5K2J - chains A and B; structure by X-ray diffraction, 1.91 A resolution.

[Chain A (and B)]
Protein: 1-Cys peroxiredoxin
Source organism: Vibrio vulnificus MO6-24/O
Notes: engineered mutation(s): C48D, C73S; chain B of this document is another copy of the same molecule, construct and numbering; everything in this record applies to it too
Sequence (164 residues; numbered 1 to 164; the number before each row is that of its first residue):
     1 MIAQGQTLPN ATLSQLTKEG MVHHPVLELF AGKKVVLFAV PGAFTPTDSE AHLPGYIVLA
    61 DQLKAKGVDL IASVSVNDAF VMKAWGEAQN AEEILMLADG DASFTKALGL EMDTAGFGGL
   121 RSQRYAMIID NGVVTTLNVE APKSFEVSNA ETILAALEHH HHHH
Not modelled in the structure: 17-20 (chain B: 161-164)
Ligand contacts: hydrogen peroxide (PEO): Pro41, Thr45, Pro46, Thr47, Asp48, Arg124
Reported in the primary citation:
  - binding site for hydrogen peroxide: Asp48

[Interface between chain A and chain B]
Contacting residue pairs (29):
  Ala43(A) - Val81(B)
  Phe44(A) - Phe80(B)
  Phe44(A) - Ala84(B)  hydrophobic
  Thr45(A) - Phe80(B)
  Pro46(A) - Phe80(B)
  Asp78(A) - Phe117(B)
  Asp78(A) - Arg121(B)  salt bridge
  Phe80(A) - Phe44(B)
  Phe80(A) - Pro46(B)
  Phe80(A) - Phe117(B)  hydrophobic
  Val81(A) - Ala43(B)
  Ala84(A) - Phe44(B)  hydrophobic
  Gly100(A) - Gly116(B)
  Gly100(A) - Phe117(B)
  Gly100(A) - Gly118(B)
  Gly100(A) - Gly119(B)
  Asp101(A) - Ala115(B)
  Asp101(A) - Gly116(B)
  Asp101(A) - Gly119(B)
  Ala115(A) - Asp101(B)
  Gly116(A) - Gly100(B)
  Gly116(A) - Asp101(B)
  Phe117(A) - Asp78(B)
  Phe117(A) - Phe80(B)  hydrophobic
  Phe117(A) - Gly100(B)
  Gly118(A) - Gly100(B)
  Gly119(A) - Gly100(B)
  Gly119(A) - Asp101(B)
  Arg121(A) - Asp78(B)  salt bridge
Also at the interface, not in a pair above, chain A (17 interface residues in all): Asn77
Also at the interface, not in a pair above, chain B (19 interface residues in all): Met21, Thr45, Asn77, Ala79

[In short]
17 residues of chain A and 19 residues of chain B are in contact; the contacts include 2 salt bridges. The
salt-bridged pair is Asp78(A)-Arg121(B). Chain A binds hydrogen peroxide. From the paper: a binding site for
hydrogen peroxide at Asp48(A).
Chain A and chain B are both 1-Cys peroxiredoxin (Vibrio vulnificus MO6-24/O); the structure, Crystal
structure of reduced Prx3 in complex with h2o2 from Vibrio vulnificus, was determined by X-ray diffraction,
deposited together with 5K1G and 5K2I.
